PDB entry 2ADQ | X-ray diffraction, 2.40 A resolution | chain B

Chain B:
Protein: Superoxide dismutase [Mn]
Organism: Homo sapiens
Notes: EC 1.15.1.1
UniProtKB: P04179 (SODM_HUMAN); residues 1-198 here correspond to UniProt positions 25-222 (UniProt number = residue number + 24)
Amino-acid sequence (198 residues; numbered 1 to 198; the number before each row is that of its first residue):
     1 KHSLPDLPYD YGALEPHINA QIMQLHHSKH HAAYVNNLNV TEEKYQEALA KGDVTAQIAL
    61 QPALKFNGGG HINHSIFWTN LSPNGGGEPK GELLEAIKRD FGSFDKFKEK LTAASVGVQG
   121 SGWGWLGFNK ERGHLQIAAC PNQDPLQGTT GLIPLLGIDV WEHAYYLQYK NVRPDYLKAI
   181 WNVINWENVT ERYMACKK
Not modelled in the structure: 197-198
Ion coordination: Mn2+: His-26, His-74, Asp-159, His-163; K+ near His-71 (its only coordinating residue here)
Swiss-Prot annotation at these positions:
  - binding site (Mn(2+)): His-26, His-74, Asp-159, His-163
  - modified residue: Tyr-34 (3'-nitrotyrosine), Lys-44 (N6-acetyllysine), Lys-51 (N6-acetyllysine), Lys-90 (N6-acetyllysine), Lys-98 (N6-acetyllysine), Lys-106 (N6-acetyllysine), Lys-178 (N6-acetyllysine)

Overview:
The Mn2+ site is built by His-26, His-74, Asp-159 and His-163. UniProt lists 4 Mn2+-binding residues.
Chain B is Superoxide dismutase [Mn] (Homo sapiens); the structure, Human Manganese Superoxide Dismutase, was
determined by X-ray diffraction, deposited together with 2ADP.
